PDB entry 4LEM | X-ray diffraction, 2.27 A resolution | chains A and B

[Chain A (and B)]
Name: 1-pyrroline-5-carboxylate dehydrogenase
Organism: Mycobacterium tuberculosis
Notes: EC 1.5.1.12; chain B of this document is another copy of the same molecule, construct and numbering; everything in this record applies to it too
UniProtKB: O50443 (O50443_MYCTU); residue numbers follow UniProt; this construct covers 1-543
Chain sequence (563 residues; numbered -19 to 543; the number before each row is that of its first residue; numbers below 1 keep their minus sign (Met-19 is residue -19)):
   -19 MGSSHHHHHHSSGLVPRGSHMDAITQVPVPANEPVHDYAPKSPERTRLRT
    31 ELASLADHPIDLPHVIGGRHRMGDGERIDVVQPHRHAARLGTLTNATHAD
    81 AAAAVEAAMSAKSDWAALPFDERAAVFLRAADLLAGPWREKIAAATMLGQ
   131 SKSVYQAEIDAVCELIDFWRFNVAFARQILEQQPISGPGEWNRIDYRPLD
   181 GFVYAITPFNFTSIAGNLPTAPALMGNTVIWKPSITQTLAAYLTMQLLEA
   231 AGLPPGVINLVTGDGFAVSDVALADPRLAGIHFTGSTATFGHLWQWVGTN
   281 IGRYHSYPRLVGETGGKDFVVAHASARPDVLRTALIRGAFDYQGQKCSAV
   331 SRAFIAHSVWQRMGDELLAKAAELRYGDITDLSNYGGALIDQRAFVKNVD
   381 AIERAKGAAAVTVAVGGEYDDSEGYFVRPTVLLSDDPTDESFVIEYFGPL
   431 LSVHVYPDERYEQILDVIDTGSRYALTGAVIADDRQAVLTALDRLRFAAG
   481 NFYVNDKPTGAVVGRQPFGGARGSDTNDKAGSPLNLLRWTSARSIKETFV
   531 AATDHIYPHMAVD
Disordered / not traced: -19 to -1, 542-543 (chain B: -19 to -1, 543)
Differences from the reference sequence: expression tag (-19 to 0); engineered mutation Asp505 (Gly in O50443)
Modified positions: Cys327 (s,s-(2-hydroxyethyl)thiocysteine; CME)
Small-molecule neighbours: cobalamin (B12): Ile186, Asp244, Phe246, Ser249, Asp250, Phe263, Thr264, Ala268, Thr269, His272, Leu273, Arg373

[Interface between chain A and chain B]
Residue-residue contacts - 188 pairs, chain A then chain B:
  Asp17(A) - His539(B)
  Tyr18(A) - His539(B)
  Pro20(A) - Pro538(B)
  Pro20(A) - Ala541(B)
  Pro20(A) - Val542(B)
  Arg25(A) - His539(B)  hydrogen bond (side chain-backbone)
  Ser133(A) - His539(B)
  Val134(A) - His539(B)
  Tyr135(A) - Tyr537(B)  hydrophobic
  Tyr135(A) - His539(B)
  Pro164(A) - Gly494(B)
  Pro164(A) - Arg495(B)
  Ile165(A) - Gly494(B)  hydrogen bond (backbone-backbone)
  Ile165(A) - Arg495(B)
  Glu170(A) - Arg495(B)  salt bridge
  Asn172(A) - Arg495(B)
  Asn172(A) - Gln496(B)  hydrogen bond
  Ile174(A) - Pro497(B)  hydrophobic
  Asp175(A) - Arg476(B)  salt bridge
  Arg177(A) - Arg476(B)  hydrogen bond (side chain-backbone)
  Arg177(A) - Phe477(B)
  Arg177(A) - Ala479(B)  hydrogen bond (side chain-backbone)
  Pro178(A) - Arg476(B)
  Pro178(A) - Phe477(B)
  Asp180(A) - Phe477(B)
  Asp180(A) - Arg502(B)
  Thr267(A) - Ile281(B)
  Phe270(A) - Tyr287(B)  hydrogen bond (backbone-side chain)
  Gly271(A) - Gly278(B)
  Gly271(A) - Tyr287(B)  hydrogen bond (backbone-side chain)
  Trp274(A) - Trp274(B)
  Trp274(A) - Val277(B)  hydrophobic
  Trp274(A) - Gly278(B)
  Trp274(A) - Tyr287(B)
  Trp274(A) - Pro288(B)
  Trp274(A) - Leu290(B)  hydrophobic
  Gln275(A) - Thr279(B)  hydrogen bond
  Val277(A) - Trp274(B)  hydrophobic
  Gly278(A) - Gly271(B)
  Gly278(A) - Trp274(B)
  Thr279(A) - Gln275(B)
  Ile281(A) - Thr267(B)
  Tyr284(A) - Arg453(B)  hydrogen bond (backbone-side chain)
  His285(A) - Arg453(B)
  Ser286(A) - Gly503(B)
  Tyr287(A) - Phe270(B)  hydrogen bond (side chain-backbone)
  Tyr287(A) - Gly271(B)
  Tyr287(A) - Trp274(B)  hydrogen bond
  Tyr287(A) - Gly503(B)  hydrogen bond (backbone-backbone)
  Pro288(A) - Trp274(B)
  Arg289(A) - Ser504(B)  hydrogen bond (side chain-backbone)
  Arg289(A) - Asp505(B)  salt bridge
  Leu290(A) - Trp274(B)  hydrophobic
  Asp309(A) - Thr533(B)
  Val310(A) - Ala532(B)
  Arg312(A) - Thr533(B)  hydrogen bond (side chain-backbone)
  Thr313(A) - Ala532(B)
  Thr313(A) - Thr533(B)  hydrogen bond (side chain-backbone)
  Thr313(A) - Asp534(B)  hydrogen bond (side chain-backbone)
  Thr313(A) - His535(B)
  Ile316(A) - His535(B)
  Arg317(A) - Ala532(B)
  Arg317(A) - Asp534(B)
  Arg317(A) - His535(B)  hydrogen bond (side chain-backbone)
  Arg317(A) - Ile536(B)  hydrogen bond (side chain-backbone)
  Arg317(A) - Tyr537(B)  hydrogen bond
  Asp321(A) - Tyr537(B)  hydrogen bond
  Lys350(A) - His535(B)
  Leu354(A) - His535(B)
  Leu362(A) - His539(B)  hydrogen bond (backbone-side chain)
  Leu362(A) - Met540(B)
  Ser363(A) - Met540(B)
  Asn364(A) - His539(B)
  Asn364(A) - Met540(B)
  Tyr365(A) - His535(B)
  Tyr365(A) - Tyr537(B)
  Tyr365(A) - Met540(B)  hydrophobic
  Arg453(A) - Tyr284(B)
  Arg465(A) - Glu527(B)  salt bridge
  Leu472(A) - Arg523(B)  hydrogen bond (backbone-side chain)
  Leu472(A) - Ile525(B)  hydrophobic
  Arg476(A) - Asp175(B)  salt bridge
  Arg476(A) - Arg177(B)  hydrogen bond (backbone-side chain)
  Arg476(A) - Pro178(B)
  Arg476(A) - Arg523(B)
  Phe477(A) - Arg177(B)
  Phe477(A) - Pro178(B)
  Phe477(A) - Asp180(B)
  Ala479(A) - Arg177(B)  hydrogen bond (backbone-side chain)
  Gly480(A) - Arg523(B)
  Asn481(A) - Arg523(B)
  Asn481(A) - Ser524(B)  hydrogen bond (side chain-backbone)
  Phe482(A) - Arg523(B)
  Phe482(A) - Ser524(B)  hydrogen bond (backbone-backbone)
  Phe482(A) - Ile525(B)
  Phe482(A) - Lys526(B)  hydrogen bond (backbone-backbone)
  Tyr483(A) - Lys526(B)
  Val484(A) - Lys526(B)  hydrogen bond (backbone-backbone)
  Val484(A) - Glu527(B)
  Val484(A) - Thr528(B)  hydrogen bond (backbone-backbone)
  Asn485(A) - Thr528(B)
  Asn485(A) - Ala531(B)
  Asp486(A) - Lys526(B)  salt bridge
  Asp486(A) - Thr528(B)  hydrogen bond
  Gly494(A) - Pro164(B)
  Gly494(A) - Ile165(B)  hydrogen bond (backbone-backbone)
  Arg495(A) - Pro164(B)
  Arg495(A) - Ile165(B)
  Arg495(A) - Gly167(B)
  Arg495(A) - Glu170(B)  salt bridge
  Arg495(A) - Asn172(B)
  Gln496(A) - Asn172(B)  hydrogen bond
  Gln496(A) - Ser524(B)
  Gln496(A) - Lys526(B)
  Pro497(A) - Ile174(B)  hydrophobic
  Pro497(A) - Ser524(B)  hydrogen bond (backbone-side chain)
  Phe498(A) - Ala522(B)  hydrophobic
  Gly499(A) - Ala522(B)  hydrogen bond (backbone-backbone)
  Arg502(A) - Asp180(B)
  Gly503(A) - Ser286(B)
  Gly503(A) - Tyr287(B)  hydrogen bond (backbone-backbone)
  Ser504(A) - Arg289(B)  hydrogen bond (backbone-side chain)
  Asp505(A) - Arg289(B)  salt bridge
  Asp505(A) - Arg518(B)  salt bridge
  Asn507(A) - Thr520(B)
  Asn507(A) - Ser521(B)
  Asn507(A) - Ala522(B)  hydrogen bond (side chain-backbone)
  Leu514(A) - Leu514(B)  hydrophobic
  Leu514(A) - Leu517(B)  hydrophobic
  Leu517(A) - Leu514(B)  hydrophobic
  Arg518(A) - Asp505(B)  salt bridge
  Ser521(A) - Asn507(B)
  Ala522(A) - Phe498(B)
  Ala522(A) - Gly499(B)  hydrogen bond (backbone-backbone)
  Ala522(A) - Asn507(B)  hydrogen bond (backbone-side chain)
  Arg523(A) - Leu472(B)  hydrogen bond (side chain-backbone)
  Arg523(A) - Arg476(B)
  Arg523(A) - Gly480(B)
  Arg523(A) - Asn481(B)
  Arg523(A) - Phe482(B)
  Ser524(A) - Gly480(B)
  Ser524(A) - Asn481(B)  hydrogen bond (backbone-side chain)
  Ser524(A) - Phe482(B)  hydrogen bond (backbone-backbone)
  Ser524(A) - Gln496(B)
  Ser524(A) - Pro497(B)  hydrogen bond (side chain-backbone)
  Ile525(A) - Leu472(B)  hydrophobic
  Ile525(A) - Phe482(B)
  Lys526(A) - Phe482(B)  hydrogen bond (backbone-backbone)
  Lys526(A) - Tyr483(B)
  Lys526(A) - Val484(B)  hydrogen bond (backbone-backbone)
  Lys526(A) - Asp486(B)  salt bridge
  Lys526(A) - Gln496(B)
  Glu527(A) - Arg465(B)  salt bridge
  Glu527(A) - Val484(B)
  Thr528(A) - Val484(B)  hydrogen bond (backbone-backbone)
  Thr528(A) - Asn485(B)
  Thr528(A) - Asp486(B)  hydrogen bond
  Ala531(A) - Asn485(B)
  Ala532(A) - Val310(B)
  Ala532(A) - Thr313(B)
  Ala532(A) - Arg317(B)
  Thr533(A) - Asp309(B)
  Thr533(A) - Arg312(B)  hydrogen bond (backbone-side chain)
  Thr533(A) - Thr313(B)  hydrogen bond (backbone-side chain)
  Asp534(A) - Thr313(B)  hydrogen bond (backbone-side chain)
  Asp534(A) - Arg317(B)
  His535(A) - Thr313(B)
  His535(A) - Ile316(B)
  His535(A) - Arg317(B)  hydrogen bond (backbone-side chain)
  His535(A) - Leu354(B)
  His535(A) - Tyr365(B)
  Ile536(A) - Arg317(B)  hydrogen bond (backbone-side chain)
  Tyr537(A) - Tyr135(B)  hydrophobic
  Tyr537(A) - Arg317(B)  hydrogen bond
  Tyr537(A) - Asp321(B)  hydrogen bond
  Tyr537(A) - Tyr365(B)
  His539(A) - Asp17(B)
  His539(A) - Tyr18(B)
  His539(A) - Arg25(B)  hydrogen bond (backbone-side chain)
  His539(A) - Val134(B)
  His539(A) - Tyr135(B)
  His539(A) - Leu362(B)  hydrogen bond (side chain-backbone)
  His539(A) - Asn364(B)
  Met540(A) - Leu362(B)
  Met540(A) - Ser363(B)
  Met540(A) - Asn364(B)
  Met540(A) - Tyr365(B)  hydrophobic
  Ala541(A) - Pro20(B)
Interface residues without a listed pair, chain A (99 interface residues in all): Ala19, Gln136, Phe151, Gly167, Arg173, Tyr176, Leu475, Thr520, Pro538
Interface residues without a listed pair, chain B (100 interface residues in all): Ala19, Ser133, Phe151, Arg173, Tyr176, Gly282, His285, Lys350, Leu475

[Summary]
99 residues of chain A and 100 residues of chain B are in contact, with 56 hydrogen bonds and 12 salt bridges.
Polar contacts include Glu170(A)-Arg495(B), Asp175(A)-Arg476(B) and Arg289(A)-Asp505(B). Chain A binds
cobalamin.
Both chains are 1-pyrroline-5-carboxylate dehydrogenase (Mycobacterium tuberculosis). Entry 4LEM (Crystal
structure of the Delta-pyrroline-5-carboxylate dehydrogenase from Mycobacterium tuberculosis) was determined
by X-ray diffraction together with 4NS3 from the same study.
